PDB entry 2ETX | X-ray diffraction, 1.33 A resolution | chains A and B

# Chain A (and B)
Protein: Mediator of DNA damage checkpoint protein 1
From: Homo sapiens
Notes: chain B of this document is another copy of the same molecule, construct and numbering; everything in this record applies to it too
UniProt: Q14676 (MDC1_HUMAN); numbering as in UniProt (aligned over 1884-2089)
Chain sequence (209 residues; numbered 1881 to 2089; the number before each row is that of its first residue):
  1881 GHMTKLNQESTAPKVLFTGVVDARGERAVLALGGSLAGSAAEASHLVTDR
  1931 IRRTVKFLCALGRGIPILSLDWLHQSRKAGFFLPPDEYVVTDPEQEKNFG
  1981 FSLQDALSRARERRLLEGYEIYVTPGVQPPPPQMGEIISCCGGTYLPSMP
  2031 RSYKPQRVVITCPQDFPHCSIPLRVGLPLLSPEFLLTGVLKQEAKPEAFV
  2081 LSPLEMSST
Not modelled in the structure: 1881-1891, 2086-2089 (chain B: 1881-1890, 2086-2089)
Differences from the reference sequence: cloning artifact (1881-1883)
UniProt features mapped onto this chain:
  - modified residue: R1943 (Omega-N-methylarginine)

# Chain A / chain B interface
Residue-residue contacts (19):
  A1921(A) with P2012(B), hydrophobic
  E1922(A) with P2010(B); P2012(B); Q2013(B), hydrogen bond
  R1994(A) with P2027(B)
  P2010(A) with E1922(B)
  P2012(A) with A1921(B), hydrophobic; E1922(B)
  Q2013(A) with E1922(B), hydrogen bond
  S2019(A) with Y2025(B)
  G2022(A) with P2027(B)
  G2023(A) with P2027(B)
  T2024(A) with T2024(B); P2027(B)
  Y2025(A) with S2019(B)
  P2027(A) with R1994(B); G2022(B); G2023(B); T2024(B)

# Overview
The chain A/chain B interface involves 12 residues from each chain, with 2 hydrogen bonds. Its one
hydrogen-bonded contact is E1922(A)-Q2013(B).
Both chains are Mediator of DNA damage checkpoint protein 1 (Homo sapiens). Entry 2ETX (Crystal Structure of
MDC1 Tandem BRCT Domains) was determined by X-ray diffraction.
